Entry 2YAX (X-ray diffraction, 1.80 A resolution); this record covers chains B and C of the 6 polymer chains in the assembly.

Chain B (and C):
Protein: Sulfur oxygenase/reductase
Organism: Acidianus ambivalens
Notes: EC 1.13.11.55; chain C of this document is another copy of the same molecule, construct and numbering; everything in this record applies to it too
Reference sequence: P29082 (SOR_ACIAM); residue numbers follow UniProt; this construct covers 1-308
Amino-acid sequence (318 residues; row label = number of the first residue in the row):
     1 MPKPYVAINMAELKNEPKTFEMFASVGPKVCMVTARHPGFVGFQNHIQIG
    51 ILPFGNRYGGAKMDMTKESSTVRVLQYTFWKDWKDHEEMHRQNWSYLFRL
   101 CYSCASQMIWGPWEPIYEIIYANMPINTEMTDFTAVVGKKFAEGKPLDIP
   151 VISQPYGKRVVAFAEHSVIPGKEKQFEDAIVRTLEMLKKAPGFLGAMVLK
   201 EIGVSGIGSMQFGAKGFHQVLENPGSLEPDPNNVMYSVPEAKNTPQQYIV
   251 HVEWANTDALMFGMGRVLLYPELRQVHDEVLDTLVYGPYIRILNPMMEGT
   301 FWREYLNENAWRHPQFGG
Disordered / not traced: 1, 309-318
Sequence notes: expression tag (309-318)
Modified / non-standard residues: Cys-31 (s-mercaptocysteine; CSS); Cys-101 (s-(2-amino-2-oxoethyl)-l-cysteine; YCM)
Metal / ion sites: Fe ion: His-86, His-90, Glu-114
Curated features (UniProtKB/Swiss-Prot):
  - binding site (Fe cation): His-86, His-90, Glu-114
  - modified residue: Cys-31 (Cysteine persulfide)
  - mutagenesis: Cys-31 (C31A/S: No enzyme activity. Still binds iron), His-86 (H86A: No enzyme activity and no iron bound), His-90 (H90A: No enzyme activity and no iron bound), Cys-101 (C101A: 10% residual activity; C101S: 1% residual enzyme activity, and no iron bound), Cys-104 (C104A/S: 10% residual activity), Glu-114 (E114A: No enzyme activity and no iron bound; E114D: 1% residual enzyme activity and 4% of wild-type levels of iron bound)

Interface between chain B and chain C:
Residue-residue contacts (19):
  Lys-29(B) / Tyr-102(C)  hydrogen bond
  Lys-29(B) / Leu-221(C)
  Lys-29(B) / Asn-223(C)  hydrogen bond (side chain-backbone)
  Met-32(B) / Leu-221(C)
  Met-32(B) / Glu-222(C)
  Val-33(B) / Glu-222(C)
  Arg-36(B) / Glu-222(C)  salt bridge
  Ser-95(B) / Leu-227(C)
  Tyr-96(B) / Gln-219(C)
  Tyr-96(B) / Glu-222(C)
  Tyr-96(B) / Asn-223(C)
  Tyr-96(B) / Pro-224(C)
  Tyr-96(B) / Leu-227(C)  hydrophobic
  Arg-99(B) / Pro-224(C)
  Arg-99(B) / Ser-226(C)  hydrogen bond
  Arg-99(B) / Leu-227(C)
  Leu-100(B) / Glu-222(C)
  Leu-100(B) / Pro-224(C)  hydrophobic
  Ser-226(B) / Ser-226(C)
Also at the interface, not in a pair above, chain C (9 interface residues in all): Glu-228

In short:
Chain B and chain C each contribute 9 residues to their interface; the contacts include 3 hydrogen bonds and 1
salt bridge. Among the polar pairs are Arg-36(B)/Glu-222(C), Lys-29(B)/Tyr-102(C) and Lys-29(B)/Asn-223(C).
From UniProt: 3 Fe cation-binding residues and 6 mutagenesis sites on chain B.
Both chains are Sulfur oxygenase/reductase (Acidianus ambivalens). Entry 2YAX (Iodoacetamide inhibited sulfur
oxygenase reductase) was determined by X-ray diffraction (same publication as 2YAV and 2YAW).
